Entry 7LYB (electron microscopy, 3.28 A resolution); this record covers chains D and I of the 13 polymer chains in the assembly.

== Chain D ==
Protein: Histone H2B type 1-J
From: Homo sapiens
UniProt: P06899 (H2B1J_HUMAN); residues 0-123 here correspond to UniProt positions 1-124 (UniProt number = residue number + 1)
Sequence (126 residues; each row starts with the number of its first residue; numbers below 1 keep their minus sign (Gly-2 is residue -2)):
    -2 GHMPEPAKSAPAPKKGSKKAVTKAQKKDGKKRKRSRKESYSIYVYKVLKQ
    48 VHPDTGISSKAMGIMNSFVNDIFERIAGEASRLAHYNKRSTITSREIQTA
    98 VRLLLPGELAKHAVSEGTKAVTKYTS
Disordered / not traced: -2 to 28
Differences from the reference sequence: expression tag (-2 to -1)
Curated features (UniProtKB/Swiss-Prot):
  - modified residue: Pro1 (N-acetylproline), Glu2 (ADP-ribosyl glutamic acid), Lys5 (N6-(2-hydroxyisobutyryl)lysine), Ser6 (ADP-ribosylserine), Lys11 (N6-(beta-hydroxybutyryl)lysine), Lys12 (N6-(2-hydroxyisobutyryl)lysine), Ser14 (Phosphoserine), Lys15 (N6-acetyllysine), Lys16 (N6-(beta-hydroxybutyryl)lysine), Lys20 (N6-(2-hydroxyisobutyryl)lysine), Lys23 (N6-(2-hydroxyisobutyryl)lysine), Lys24 (N6-(2-hydroxyisobutyryl)lysine), Lys34 (N6-(2-hydroxyisobutyryl)lysine), Glu35 (PolyADP-ribosyl glutamic acid), Ser36 (Phosphoserine), Lys43 (N6-(2-hydroxyisobutyryl)lysine), Lys46 (N6-(2-hydroxyisobutyryl)lysine), Lys57 (N6,N6-dimethyllysine), Arg79 (Dimethylated arginine), Lys85 (N6,N6,N6-trimethyllysine) and 6 more in UniProt
  - glycosylation: Ser112 (O-linked (GlcNAc) serine)
  - cross-link (Glycyl lysine isopeptide (Lys-Gly)): Lys5 (interchain with G-Cter in SUMO2), Lys20 (interchain with G-Cter in SUMO2), Lys34 (interchain with G-Cter in ubiquitin), Lys120 (interchain with G-Cter in ubiquitin)
From the paper describing this entry:
  - mutagenesis - E105A, E113A: unchanged catalytic activity
  - mutagenesis - K108A, K108D, S112A, S112R, T115A, K116D, T119R: decreased catalytic activity

== Chain I ==
Molecule: 147-nt DNA strand
From: Homo sapiens
Sequence (147 nucleotides; numbered -73 to 73; the number before each row is that of its first residue; numbers below 1 keep their minus sign (DA-73 is residue -73)):
   -73 ATCGAGAATCCCGGTGCCGAGGCCGCTCAATTGGTCGTAGACAGCTCTAG
   -23 CACCGCTTAAACGCACGTACGCGCTGTCCCCCGCGTTTTAACCGCCAAGG
    27 GGATTACTCCCTAGTCTCCAGGCACGTGTCAGATATATACATCCGAT

== Chain D / chain I interface ==
Residue-residue contacts - 14 pairs, chain D then chain I:
  Arg29(D) with DT30(I), hydrogen bond to the base
  Ser32(D) with DT30(I), hydrogen bond to the phosphate
  Arg33(D) with DC-46(I), sugar contact
  Tyr42(D) with DG-53(I), hydrogen bond to the phosphate
  Gly53(D) with DG-53(I), phosphate contact
  Ile54(D) with DA-54(I), sugar contact; DG-53(I), hydrogen bond to the phosphate
  Ser55(D) with DA-54(I), phosphate contact
  Ser56(D) with DA-54(I), hydrogen bond to the phosphate
  Arg86(D) with DA-33(I), salt bridge to the phosphate
  Ser87(D) with DA-35(I), hydrogen bond to the phosphate; DG-34(I), hydrogen bond to the phosphate
  Thr88(D) with DA-35(I), phosphate contact; DG-34(I), hydrogen bond to the phosphate
Interface residues without a listed pair, chain I (11 interface residues in all): DG-52, DT-47, DA29, DT31

== In short ==
The chain D/chain I interface involves 11 residues from each chain, with 8 hydrogen bonds and 1 salt bridge.
Among the polar pairs are Arg29(D)-DT30(I), Ser32(D)-DT30(I) and Tyr42(D)-DG-53(I). From the paper: K108A,
K108D and S112A of chain D, among others, reduce catalytic activity; E105A and E113A of chain D leave
catalytic activity unchanged; 9 substitutions were tested in all.
Chain D is Histone H2B type 1-J and chain I is a 147-nt DNA strand, both from Homo sapiens; the structure,
Cryo-EM structure of the human nucleosome core particle in complex with BRCA1-BARD1-UbcH5c, was determined by
electron microscopy, deposited together with 7LYA.
